1JUF - chains A and C of the 3 polymer chains in the assembly; structure by X-ray diffraction, 2.00 A resolution.

[Chain A]
Name: H2-Db major histocompatibility antigen
From: Mus musculus
Notes: fragment: extracellular domain
Reference sequence: P01899 (HA11_MOUSE); residues 1-276 here correspond to UniProt positions 25-300 (UniProt number = residue number + 24)
Amino-acid sequence (276 residues; each row starts with the number of its first residue):
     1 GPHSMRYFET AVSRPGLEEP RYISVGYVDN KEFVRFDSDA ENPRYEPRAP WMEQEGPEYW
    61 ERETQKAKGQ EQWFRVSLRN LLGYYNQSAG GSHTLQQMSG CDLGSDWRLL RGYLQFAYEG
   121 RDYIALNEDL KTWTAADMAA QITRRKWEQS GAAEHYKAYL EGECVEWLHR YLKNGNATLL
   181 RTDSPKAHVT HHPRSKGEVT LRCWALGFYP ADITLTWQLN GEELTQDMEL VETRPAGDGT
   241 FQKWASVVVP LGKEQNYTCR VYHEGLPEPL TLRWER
Differences from the reference sequence: conflict Arg-276 (Pro300 in P01899)
Disulfides: Cys-101/Cys-164, Cys-203/Cys-259

[Chain C]
Name: H13b peptide
Notes: fragment: H13b nonamer peptide epitope
Reference sequence: Q9D8V0 (HM13_MOUSE); residues 2001-2009 here correspond to UniProt positions 169-177 (UniProt number = residue number - 1832)
Amino-acid sequence (9 residues; numbered 2001 to 2009; the number before each row is that of its first residue):
  2001 SSVIGVWYL
Differences from the reference sequence: conflict Ile-2004 (Val172 in Q9D8V0)

[Interface between chain A and chain C]
Pairs across the interface (45; chain A residue first):
  Tyr-7(A) with Ser-2001(C), hydrogen bond (side chain-backbone); Ser-2002(C)
  Tyr-45(A) with Ser-2002(C)
  Glu-63(A) with Ser-2001(C); Ser-2002(C), hydrogen bond
  Lys-66(A) with Ser-2001(C), hydrogen bond; Ser-2002(C), hydrogen bond (side chain-backbone); Ile-2004(C)
  Gln-70(A) with Ile-2004(C); Gly-2005(C), hydrogen bond (side chain-backbone)
  Trp-73(A) with Gly-2005(C); Val-2006(C), hydrogen bond (side chain-backbone); Trp-2007(C), hydrogen bond (side chain-backbone); Tyr-2008(C); Leu-2009(C), hydrophobic
  Val-76(A) with Tyr-2008(C), hydrophobic
  Ser-77(A) with Tyr-2008(C); Leu-2009(C), hydrogen bond (side chain-backbone)
  Asn-80(A) with Tyr-2008(C); Leu-2009(C), hydrogen bond (side chain-backbone)
  Leu-81(A) with Leu-2009(C), hydrophobic
  Tyr-84(A) with Leu-2009(C), hydrogen bond (side chain-backbone)
  Leu-95(A) with Leu-2009(C), hydrophobic
  Ser-99(A) with Val-2003(C)
  Thr-143(A) with Leu-2009(C), hydrogen bond (side chain-backbone)
  Lys-146(A) with Tyr-2008(C); Leu-2009(C), hydrogen bond (side chain-backbone)
  Trp-147(A) with Trp-2007(C); Tyr-2008(C), hydrogen bond (side chain-backbone); Leu-2009(C), hydrophobic
  Ser-150(A) with Trp-2007(C)
  Ala-152(A) with Trp-2007(C), hydrophobic
  His-155(A) with Ile-2004(C), hydrogen bond (side chain-backbone); Val-2006(C); Trp-2007(C)
  Tyr-156(A) with Val-2003(C), hydrophobic; Ile-2004(C); Gly-2005(C)
  Tyr-159(A) with Ser-2001(C), hydrogen bond (side chain-backbone); Ser-2002(C); Val-2003(C), hydrophobic
  Glu-163(A) with Ser-2001(C), hydrogen bond; Ser-2002(C)
  Trp-167(A) with Ser-2001(C)
  Tyr-171(A) with Ser-2001(C), hydrogen bond (side chain-backbone)
Interface residues without a listed pair, chain A (31 interface residues in all): Met-5, Glu-9, Tyr-59, Gln-97, Phe-116, Tyr-123, Gly-151

[In short]
31 residues of chain A face 9 of chain C across their interface; the contacts include 17 hydrogen bonds. Polar
contacts include Tyr-7(A)/Ser-2001(C), Glu-63(A)/Ser-2002(C) and Lys-66(A)/Ser-2001(C).
Here chain A is H2-Db major histocompatibility antigen (Mus musculus) and chain C is H13b peptide. Entry 1JUF
(Structure of Minor Histocompatibility Antigen peptide, H13b, complexed to H2-Db) was determined by X-ray
diffraction.
